Entry 5B2J (X-ray diffraction, 2.60 A resolution); this record covers chains C and D of the 10 polymer chains in the assembly.

== Chain C ==
Name: Histone H2A type 1-B/E
Organism: Homo sapiens
UniProt: P04908 (H2A1B_HUMAN); residues 0-129 here correspond to UniProt positions 1-130 (UniProt number = residue number + 1)
Sequence (133 residues; each row starts with the number of its first residue; numbers below 1 keep their minus sign (Gly-3 is residue -3)):
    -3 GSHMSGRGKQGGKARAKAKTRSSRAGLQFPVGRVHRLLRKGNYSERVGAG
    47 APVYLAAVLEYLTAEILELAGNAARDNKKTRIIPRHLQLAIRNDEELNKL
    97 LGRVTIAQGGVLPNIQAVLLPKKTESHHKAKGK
Not modelled in the structure: -3 to 12, 119-129
Construct notes: expression tag (-3 to -1)
UniProt features mapped onto this chain:
  - modified residue: Ser1 (N-acetylserine), Arg3 (Citrulline), Lys5 (N6-(2-hydroxyisobutyryl)lysine), Lys9 (N6-(2-hydroxyisobutyryl)lysine), Lys13 (N6-(beta-hydroxybutyryl)lysine), Lys36 (N6-(2-hydroxyisobutyryl)lysine), Lys74 (N6-(2-hydroxyisobutyryl)lysine), Lys75 (N6-(2-hydroxyisobutyryl)lysine), Lys95 (N6-(2-hydroxyisobutyryl)lysine), Gln104 (N5-methylglutamine), Lys118 (N6-(2-hydroxyisobutyryl)lysine), Lys119 (N6-crotonyllysine), Thr120 (Phosphothreonine), Lys125 (N6-crotonyllysine)
  - cross-link (Glycyl lysine isopeptide (Lys-Gly)): Lys13 (interchain with G-Cter in ubiquitin), Lys15 (interchain with G-Cter in ubiquitin), Lys119 (interchain with G-Cter in ubiquitin)

== Chain D ==
Name: Histone H2B type 1-J
Organism: Homo sapiens
UniProt: P06899 (H2B1J_HUMAN); residues -3 to 122 here correspond to UniProt positions 1-126 (UniProt number = residue number + 4)
Sequence (129 residues; numbered -6 to 122; the number before each row is that of its first residue; numbers below 1 keep their minus sign (Gly-6 is residue -6)):
    -6 GSHMPEPAKSAPAPKKGSKKAVTKAQKKDGKKRKRSRKESYSIYVYKVLK
    44 QVHPDTGISSKAMGIMNSFVNDIFERIAGEASRLAHYNKRSTITSREIQT
    94 AVRLLLPGELAKHAVSEGTKAVTKYTSAK
Not modelled in the structure: -6 to 25
Construct notes: expression tag (-6 to -4)
UniProt features mapped onto this chain:
  - modified residue: Pro-2 (N-acetylproline), Glu-1 (ADP-ribosyl glutamic acid), Lys2 (N6-(2-hydroxyisobutyryl)lysine), Ser3 (ADP-ribosylserine), Lys8 (N6-(beta-hydroxybutyryl)lysine), Lys9 (N6-(2-hydroxyisobutyryl)lysine), Ser11 (Phosphoserine), Lys12 (N6-acetyllysine), Lys13 (N6-(beta-hydroxybutyryl)lysine), Lys17 (N6-(2-hydroxyisobutyryl)lysine), Lys20 (N6-(2-hydroxyisobutyryl)lysine), Lys21 (N6-(2-hydroxyisobutyryl)lysine), Lys31 (N6-(2-hydroxyisobutyryl)lysine), Glu32 (PolyADP-ribosyl glutamic acid), Ser33 (Phosphoserine), Lys40 (N6-(2-hydroxyisobutyryl)lysine), Lys43 (N6-(2-hydroxyisobutyryl)lysine), Lys54 (N6,N6-dimethyllysine), Arg76 (Dimethylated arginine), Lys82 (N6,N6,N6-trimethyllysine) and 6 more in UniProt
  - glycosylation: Ser109 (O-linked (GlcNAc) serine)
  - cross-link (Glycyl lysine isopeptide (Lys-Gly)): Lys2 (interchain with G-Cter in SUMO2), Lys17 (interchain with G-Cter in SUMO2), Lys31 (interchain with G-Cter in ubiquitin), Lys117 (interchain with G-Cter in ubiquitin)

== Interface between chain C and chain D ==
Contacting residue pairs (114):
  Arg17(C) - Tyr118(D)
  Arg20(C) - Lys117(D)
  Arg20(C) - Tyr118(D)
  Arg20(C) - Ala121(D)  hydrogen bond (side chain-backbone)
  Ala21(C) - Ala114(D)
  Ala21(C) - Lys117(D)
  Gly22(C) - Lys117(D)
  Gln24(C) - Tyr37(D)
  Gln24(C) - Lys40(D)
  Gln24(C) - Gln44(D)
  Phe25(C) - Tyr37(D)  hydrophobic
  Phe25(C) - Val41(D)  hydrophobic
  Pro26(C) - Tyr37(D)
  Arg29(C) - Glu32(D)  salt bridge
  Arg29(C) - Ser33(D)  hydrogen bond (side chain-backbone)
  Arg29(C) - Tyr37(D)
  Val30(C) - Phe67(D)  hydrophobic
  Arg32(C) - Glu32(D)  salt bridge
  Leu33(C) - Tyr34(D)
  Leu33(C) - Phe67(D)  hydrophobic
  Leu34(C) - Phe67(D)  hydrophobic
  Leu34(C) - Ala71(D)  hydrophobic
  Tyr39(C) - Phe67(D)
  Tyr39(C) - Ala71(D)
  Tyr39(C) - Ser75(D)  hydrogen bond (backbone-side chain)
  Tyr39(C) - Ile86(D)  hydrophobic
  Ser40(C) - Ser84(D)
  Ser40(C) - Ile86(D)
  Glu41(C) - Ser84(D)  hydrogen bond (backbone-backbone)
  Arg42(C) - Ser84(D)  hydrogen bond (backbone-backbone)
  Arg42(C) - Thr85(D)
  Arg42(C) - Ile86(D)  hydrogen bond (backbone-backbone)
  Val43(C) - Ile86(D)
  Gly44(C) - Thr85(D)
  Gly44(C) - Ile86(D)  hydrogen bond (backbone-backbone)
  Gly46(C) - Ser88(D)
  Gly46(C) - Val115(D)
  Ala47(C) - Ile86(D)
  Ala47(C) - Thr87(D)
  Ala47(C) - Ser88(D)
  Ala47(C) - Ile91(D)  hydrophobic
  Val49(C) - Ala114(D)
  Val49(C) - Val115(D)  hydrophobic
  Val49(C) - Tyr118(D)  hydrophobic
  Tyr50(C) - Ser88(D)
  Tyr50(C) - Ile91(D)  hydrophobic
  Tyr50(C) - Gln92(D)  hydrogen bond
  Tyr50(C) - Val108(D)  hydrogen bond (side chain-backbone)
  Tyr50(C) - Gly111(D)
  Tyr50(C) - Thr112(D)
  Tyr50(C) - Val115(D)  hydrophobic
  Leu51(C) - Phe67(D)  hydrophobic
  Leu51(C) - Ile70(D)  hydrophobic
  Leu51(C) - Ile91(D)  hydrophobic
  Ala53(C) - Glu110(D)
  Ala53(C) - Gly111(D)
  Ala53(C) - Ala114(D)  hydrophobic
  Val54(C) - Ile70(D)  hydrophobic
  Val54(C) - Val95(D)  hydrophobic
  Val54(C) - Ala107(D)
  Leu55(C) - Val63(D)  hydrophobic
  Leu55(C) - Ile66(D)  hydrophobic
  Leu55(C) - Phe67(D)  hydrophobic
  Glu56(C) - Val41(D)
  Tyr57(C) - Leu103(D)
  Tyr57(C) - His106(D)
  Tyr57(C) - Ala107(D)  hydrophobic
  Tyr57(C) - Glu110(D)
  Leu58(C) - Phe62(D)  hydrophobic
  Leu58(C) - Ile66(D)  hydrophobic
  Leu58(C) - Leu99(D)  hydrophobic
  Thr59(C) - Met59(D)
  Thr59(C) - Val63(D)
  Ala60(C) - Val41(D)  hydrophobic
  Ile62(C) - Phe62(D)  hydrophobic
  Leu63(C) - Val38(D)
  Leu63(C) - Val41(D)  hydrophobic
  Leu63(C) - Leu42(D)
  Leu63(C) - His46(D)  hydrogen bond (backbone-side chain)
  Glu64(C) - Val45(D)
  Glu64(C) - His46(D)  salt bridge
  Gly67(C) - His46(D)
  Asn68(C) - His46(D)
  Thr76(C) - Asp48(D)  hydrogen bond (side chain-backbone)
  Thr76(C) - Thr49(D)
  Thr76(C) - Gly50(D)  hydrogen bond (backbone-backbone)
  Arg77(C) - Gly50(D)
  Arg77(C) - Ile51(D)
  Arg77(C) - Ser52(D)
  Ile78(C) - Leu42(D)  hydrophobic
  Ile78(C) - Thr49(D)
  Ile78(C) - Gly50(D)  hydrogen bond (backbone-backbone)
  Ile78(C) - Ile51(D)
  Ile78(C) - Ser52(D)  hydrogen bond (backbone-backbone)
  Ile78(C) - Ala55(D)
  Ile79(C) - Ser52(D)
  Ile79(C) - Ala55(D)  hydrophobic
  Pro80(C) - Ser52(D)
  Pro80(C) - Lys54(D)
  Pro80(C) - Ala55(D)
  Leu83(C) - Ala55(D)
  Leu83(C) - Ile58(D)  hydrophobic
  Leu83(C) - Met59(D)  hydrophobic
  Glu92(C) - Pro100(D)
  Glu92(C) - Gly101(D)
  Glu92(C) - Glu102(D)  hydrogen bond (side chain-backbone)
  Glu92(C) - Leu103(D)  hydrogen bond (side chain-backbone)
  Leu93(C) - Leu103(D)  hydrophobic
  Leu96(C) - Arg69(D)  hydrogen bond (backbone-side chain)
  Leu97(C) - Phe62(D)  hydrophobic
  Leu97(C) - Arg69(D)
  Val100(C) - Arg69(D)
  Ile102(C) - Ile58(D)  hydrophobic
  Ala103(C) - Ile58(D)
Other interface residues (no listed pair), chain C (54 interface residues in all): Leu23, Ala45, Glu61, Arg71, Gln104
Other interface residues (no listed pair), chain D (57 interface residues in all): Asp65, Glu68, Gly72, Leu98, Lys122

== Overview ==
The interface between chain C and chain D involves 54 residues on one side and 57 on the other, with 17
hydrogen bonds and 3 salt bridges. Polar pairs include Arg29(C)-Glu32(D), Arg32(C)-Glu32(D) and
Glu64(C)-His46(D).
Chain C is Histone H2A type 1-B/E and chain D is Histone H2B type 1-J, both from Homo sapiens; the structure,
Human nucleosome containing CpG methylated DNA, was determined by X-ray diffraction together with 5B2I from
the same study.
